PDB entry 8OHZ | X-ray diffraction, 2.65 A resolution | chains T and U of the 28 polymer chains in the assembly

[Chain T]
Name: Probable proteasome subunit alpha type-7
Source organism: Saccharomyces cerevisiae
UniProt: P21242 (PSA7_YEAST); residues -3 to 284 here correspond to UniProt positions 1-288 (UniProt number = residue number + 4)
Chain sequence (288 residues; each row starts with the number of its first residue; numbers below 1 keep their minus sign (Met-3 is residue -3)):
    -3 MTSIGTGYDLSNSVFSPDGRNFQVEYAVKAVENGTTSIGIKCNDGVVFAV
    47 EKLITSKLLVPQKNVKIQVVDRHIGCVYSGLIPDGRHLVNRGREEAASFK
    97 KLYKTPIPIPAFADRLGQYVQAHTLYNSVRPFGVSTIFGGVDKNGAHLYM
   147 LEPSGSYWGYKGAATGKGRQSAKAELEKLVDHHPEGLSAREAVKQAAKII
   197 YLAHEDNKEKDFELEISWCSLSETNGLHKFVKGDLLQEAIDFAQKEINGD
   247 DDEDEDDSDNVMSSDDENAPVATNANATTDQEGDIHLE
Not modelled in the structure: -3 to 1, 245-284
UniProt features mapped onto this chain:
  - modified residue: Thr-2 (N-acetylthreonine)

[Chain U]
Name: Proteasome subunit alpha type-1
Source organism: Saccharomyces cerevisiae
UniProt: P21243 (PSA1_YEAST); residues -8 to 243 here correspond to UniProt positions 1-252 (UniProt number = residue number + 9)
Chain sequence (252 residues; row label = number of the first residue in the row; numbers below 1 keep their minus sign (Met-8 is residue -8)):
    -8 MSGAAAASAAGYDRHITIFSPEGRLYQVEYAFKATNQTNINSLAVRGKDC
    42 TVVISQKKVPDKLLDPTTVSYIFCISRTIGMVVNGPIPDARNAALRAKAE
    92 AAEFRYKYGYDMPCDVLAKRMANLSQIYTQRAYMRPLGVILTFVSVDEEL
   142 GPSIYKTDPAGYYVGYKATATGPKQQEITTNLENHFKKSKIDHINEESWE
   192 KVVEFAITHMIDALGTEFSKNDLEVGVATKDKFFTLSAENIEERLVAIAE
   242 QD
Not modelled in the structure: -8 to 1, 243

[Interface between chain T and chain U]
Contacting residue pairs (64; chain T residue first):
  Thr2(T) with His6(U)
  Gly3(T) with His6(U)
  Tyr4(T) with Arg5(U); His6(U); Tyr21(U)
  Ser9(T) with Arg126(U)
  Val10(T) with His6(U); Gln18(U)
  Phe11(T) with Gln18(U), hydrogen bond (backbone-side chain); Tyr21(U); Ala22(U), hydrophobic; Ala25(U), hydrophobic; Arg126(U); Pro127(U); Gly129(U)
  Ser12(T) with Tyr21(U)
  Pro13(T) with Tyr21(U), hydrophobic; Lys24(U)
  Asp14(T) with Lys24(U)
  Gly15(T) with Tyr21(U); Ala25(U)
  Asp110(T) with Arg82(U)
  Gln114(T) with Arg82(U), hydrogen bond (side chain-backbone); Asn83(U); Leu86(U)
  Gln117(T) with Pro79(U); Asp80(U); Asn83(U), hydrogen bond; Arg126(U)
  Thr120(T) with Arg126(U), hydrogen bond (backbone-side chain)
  Leu121(T) with Asn83(U); Tyr124(U); Arg126(U); Leu128(U), hydrophobic
  Tyr122(T) with Tyr124(U); Met125(U), hydrophobic
  Ser150(T) with Pro79(U)
  Gly151(T) with Pro79(U)
  Ser152(T) with Ile78(U); Pro79(U)
  Tyr153(T) with Arg82(U), hydrogen bond (backbone-side chain)
  Trp154(T) with Leu55(U), hydrophobic; Thr59(U); Val60(U), hydrophobic; Tyr62(U); Ile78(U), hydrophobic; Arg82(U)
  Gly155(T) with Leu55(U); Asp56(U), hydrogen bond (backbone-backbone); Thr59(U), hydrogen bond (backbone-side chain)
  Tyr156(T) with Leu54(U); Leu55(U); Asp56(U)
  Lys157(T) with Lys53(U); Leu54(U), hydrogen bond (backbone-backbone); Leu55(U)
  Gly158(T) with Leu54(U)
  Lys169(T) with Asp52(U), salt bridge; Leu54(U)
  Leu172(T) with Leu54(U), hydrophobic
  Glu173(T) with Lys53(U); Leu54(U)
  Val176(T) with Leu54(U), hydrophobic
  Asp177(T) with Lys53(U), salt bridge
Interface residues without a listed pair, chain T (32 interface residues in all): Lys37, Tyr145
Interface residues without a listed pair, chain U (30 interface residues in all): Gln28, Pro57, Ser61

[In short]
Chain T and chain U form an interface of 32 and 30 residues respectively; the contacts include 8 hydrogen
bonds and 2 salt bridges. Among the polar pairs are Lys169(T)-Asp52(U), Asp177(T)-Lys53(U) and
Phe11(T)-Gln18(U).
Chain T is Probable proteasome subunit alpha type-7 and chain U is Proteasome subunit alpha type-1, both from
Saccharomyces cerevisiae; the structure, Yeast 20S proteasome in complex with a photoswitchable cepafungin
derivative (transCep1), was determined by X-ray diffraction together with 8OI1 from the same study.
